7Z7X - chains B and E of the 6 polymer chains in the assembly; structure by electron microscopy, 3.30 A resolution.

== Chain B ==
Molecule: Spike glycoprotein, Fibritin
From: Severe acute respiratory syndrome coronavirus 2
Reference sequence: chimeric construct of P0DTC2, P10104: residues 1-1208 from P0DTC2 (SPIKE_SARS2) positions 1-1208 (same numbers); residues 1211-1238 from P10104 positions 458-485 (UniProt number = residue number - 753)
Chain sequence (1260 residues; numbered 1 to 1260; the number before each row is that of its first residue):
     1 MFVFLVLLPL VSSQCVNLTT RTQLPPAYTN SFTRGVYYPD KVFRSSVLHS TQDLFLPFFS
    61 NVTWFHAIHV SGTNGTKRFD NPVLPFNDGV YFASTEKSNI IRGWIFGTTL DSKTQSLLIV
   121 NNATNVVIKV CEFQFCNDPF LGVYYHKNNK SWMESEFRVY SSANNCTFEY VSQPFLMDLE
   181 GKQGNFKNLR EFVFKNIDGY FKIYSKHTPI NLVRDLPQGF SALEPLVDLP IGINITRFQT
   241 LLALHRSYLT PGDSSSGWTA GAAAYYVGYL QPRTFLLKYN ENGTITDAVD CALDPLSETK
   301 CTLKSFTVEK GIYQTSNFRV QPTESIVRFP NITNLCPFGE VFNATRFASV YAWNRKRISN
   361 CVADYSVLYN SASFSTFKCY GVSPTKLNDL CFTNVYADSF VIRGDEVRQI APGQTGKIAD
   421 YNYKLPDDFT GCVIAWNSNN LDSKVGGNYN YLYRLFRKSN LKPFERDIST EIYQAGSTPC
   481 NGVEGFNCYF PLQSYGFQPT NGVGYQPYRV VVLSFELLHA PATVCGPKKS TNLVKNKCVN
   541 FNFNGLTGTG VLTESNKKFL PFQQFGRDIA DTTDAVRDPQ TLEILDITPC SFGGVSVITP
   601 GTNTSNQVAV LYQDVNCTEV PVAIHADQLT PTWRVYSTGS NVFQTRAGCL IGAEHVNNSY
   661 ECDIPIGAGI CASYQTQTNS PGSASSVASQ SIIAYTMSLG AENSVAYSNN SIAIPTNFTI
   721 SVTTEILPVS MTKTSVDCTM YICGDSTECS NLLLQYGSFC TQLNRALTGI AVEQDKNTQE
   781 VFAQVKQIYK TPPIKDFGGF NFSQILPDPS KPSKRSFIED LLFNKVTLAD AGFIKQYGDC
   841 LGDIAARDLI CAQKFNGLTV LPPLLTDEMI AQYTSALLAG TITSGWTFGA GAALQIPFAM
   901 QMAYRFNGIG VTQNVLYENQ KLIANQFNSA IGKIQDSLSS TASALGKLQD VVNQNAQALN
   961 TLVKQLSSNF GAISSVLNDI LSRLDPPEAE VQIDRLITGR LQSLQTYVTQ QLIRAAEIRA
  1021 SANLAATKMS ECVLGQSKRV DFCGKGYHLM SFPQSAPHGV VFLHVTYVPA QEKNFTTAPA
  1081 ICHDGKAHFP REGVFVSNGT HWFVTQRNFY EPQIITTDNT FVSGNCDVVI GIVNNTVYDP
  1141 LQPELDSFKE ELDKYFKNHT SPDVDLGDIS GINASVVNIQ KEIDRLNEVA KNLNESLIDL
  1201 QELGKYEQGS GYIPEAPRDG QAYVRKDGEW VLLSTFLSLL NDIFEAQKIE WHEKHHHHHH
Unresolved in the structure: 1-26, 70-81, 114-115, 144-165, 173-185, 243-262, 621-640, 677-689, 828-854, 1148-1260
Cystine bridges: Cys131-Cys166, Cys291-Cys301, Cys336-Cys361, Cys379-Cys432, Cys391-Cys525, Cys480-Cys488, Cys538-Cys590, Cys617-Cys649, Cys662-Cys671, Cys738-Cys760, Cys743-Cys749, Cys1032-Cys1043, Cys1082-Cys1126
Covalently attached groups: N-acetylglucosamine (NAG) linked to Asn61, Asn122, Asn282, Asn331, Asn343, Asn603, Asn616, Asn657, Asn709, Asn717, Asn801, Asn1074, Asn1098, Asn1134
Construct notes: engineered mutation Gly682 (Arg in P0DTC2), Ser683 (Arg in P0DTC2), Ser685 (Arg in P0DTC2), Pro986 (Lys in P0DTC2), Pro987 (Val in P0DTC2); linker (1209-1210); conflict Leu1232 (Phe479 in P10104); expression tag (1239-1260)
Swiss-Prot annotation at these positions:
  - region: Asn280 to Cys301 (Putative superantigen), Arg403 to Asp405 (Integrin-binding motif), Asn448 to Phe456 (Immunodominant HLA epitope recognized by the CD8+), Pro681, Ala684 (Putative superantigen), Ser816 to Tyr837 (Fusion peptide 1), Lys835 to Phe855 (Fusion peptide 2), Asp1163 to Glu1202 (Heptad repeat 2)
  - site: Arg815, Ser816 (Cleavage)
  - glycosylation: Asn17 (N-linked (GlcNAc...) (complex) asparagine), Asn61 (N-linked (GlcNAc...) (hybrid) asparagine), Asn74 (N-linked (GlcNAc...) (complex) asparagine), Asn122 (N-linked (GlcNAc...) (hybrid) asparagine), Asn149 (N-linked (GlcNAc...) (complex) asparagine), Asn165 (N-linked (GlcNAc...) (complex) asparagine), Asn234 (N-linked (GlcNAc...) (high mannose) asparagine), Asn282 (N-linked (GlcNAc...) (complex) asparagine), Thr323 (O-linked (GalNAc) threonine), Ser325 (O-linked (HexNAc...) serine), Asn331 (N-linked (GlcNAc...) (complex) asparagine), Asn343 (N-linked (GlcNAc...) (complex) asparagine), Asn603 (N-linked (GlcNAc...) (hybrid) asparagine), Asn616 (N-linked (GlcNAc...) (complex) asparagine), Asn657 (N-linked (GlcNAc...) (complex) asparagine), Thr676 (O-linked (GlcNAc...) threonine), Thr678 (O-linked (GlcNAc...) threonine), Asn709 (N-linked (GlcNAc...) (high mannose) asparagine), Asn717 (N-linked (GlcNAc...) (hybrid) asparagine), Asn801 (N-linked (GlcNAc...) (hybrid) asparagine) and 6 more in UniProt

== Chain E ==
Molecule: Nanobody H11-H6
From: Lama glama
Notes: antibody fragment or engineered binder
Chain sequence (134 residues; numbered 1 to 134; the number before each row is that of its first residue):
     1 QVQLVESGGG LMQAGGSLRL SCAVSGRTFS TAAMGWFRQA PGKEREFVAA IRWSGGSAYY
    61 ADSVKGRFTI SRDKAKNTVY LQMNSLKYED TAVYYCAGSK ITRSLLSDYA TWPYDYWGQG
   121 TQVTVSSKHH HHHH
Unresolved in the structure: 129-134
Cystine bridges: Cys22-Cys96

== How chain B and chain E interact ==
Contacting residue pairs - 22 pairs, chain B then chain E:
  Gly447(B) - Lys100(E)  hydrogen bond (backbone-side chain)
  Tyr449(B) - Lys100(E)
  Tyr449(B) - Ile101(E)  hydrophobic
  Leu452(B) - Thr102(E)
  Leu455(B) - Ser104(E)
  Phe456(B) - Ser104(E)
  Glu484(B) - Arg52(E)  salt bridge
  Glu484(B) - Ser57(E)  hydrogen bond (backbone-side chain)
  Glu484(B) - Ser104(E)
  Glu484(B) - Leu105(E)
  Glu484(B) - Leu106(E)  hydrogen bond (side chain-backbone)
  Tyr489(B) - Ser104(E)
  Phe490(B) - Arg52(E)
  Phe490(B) - Ser54(E)
  Phe490(B) - Arg103(E)
  Phe490(B) - Ser104(E)  hydrogen bond (backbone-backbone)
  Leu492(B) - Arg103(E)
  Leu492(B) - Ser104(E)  hydrogen bond (backbone-side chain)
  Gln493(B) - Thr102(E)
  Gln493(B) - Arg103(E)  hydrogen bond
  Gln493(B) - Ser104(E)  hydrogen bond (side chain-backbone)
  Ser494(B) - Thr102(E)  hydrogen bond (backbone-backbone)
Also at the interface, not in a pair above, chain B (14 interface residues in all): Gly446, Asn448, Val483
Also at the interface, not in a pair above, chain E (12 interface residues in all): Thr31, Asp108

== Overview ==
Chain B and chain E form an interface of 14 and 12 residues respectively; the contacts include 8 hydrogen
bonds and 1 salt bridge. Polar contacts include Glu484(B)-Arg52(E), Gly447(B)-Lys100(E) and
Glu484(B)-Ser57(E).
Chain B is Spike glycoprotein, Fibritin (Severe acute respiratory syndrome coronavirus 2) and chain E is
Nanobody H11-H6 (Lama glama); the structure, CRYO-EM STRUCTURE OF SARS-COV-2 SPIKE : H11-H6 nanobody complex,
was determined by electron microscopy (same publication as 7Z1A, 7Z1B, 7Z1C, 7Z1D, 7Z1E, 7Z6V and 4 further
entries).
